PDB entry 5LFR | X-ray diffraction, 2.12 A resolution | chain A

== Chain A ==
Name: Myelin-associated glycoprotein
Source organism: Mus musculus
UniProt: P20917 (MAG_MOUSE); residue numbers follow UniProt; this construct covers 20-325
Chain sequence (317 residues; each row starts with the number of its first residue):
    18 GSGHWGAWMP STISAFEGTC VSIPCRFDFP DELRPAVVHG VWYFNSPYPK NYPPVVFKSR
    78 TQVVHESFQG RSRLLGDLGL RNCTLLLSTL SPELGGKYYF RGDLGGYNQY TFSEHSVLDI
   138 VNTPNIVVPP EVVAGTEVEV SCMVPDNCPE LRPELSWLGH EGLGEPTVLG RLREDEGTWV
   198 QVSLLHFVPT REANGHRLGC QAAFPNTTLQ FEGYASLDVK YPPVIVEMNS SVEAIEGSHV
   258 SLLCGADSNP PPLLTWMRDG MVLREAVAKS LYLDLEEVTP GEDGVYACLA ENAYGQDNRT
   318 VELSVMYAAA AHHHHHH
Unresolved in the structure: 18, 65-67, 332-334
Construct notes: expression tag (18-19, 326-334)
Cystine bridges: C37-C165, C42-C100, C159-C217, C261-C305
Covalently attached groups: alpha-D-mannopyranose (MAN) linked to W22; N-acetylglucosamine (NAG) linked to N99, N223, N246, N315
UniProt features mapped onto this chain:
  - binding site (a ganglioside GT1b (d18:1(4E))): Y65 to K67, R118, Y124 to T128
  - glycosylation: W22 (C-linked (Man) tryptophan), N99 (N-linked (GlcNAc...) asparagine), N223 (N-linked (GlcNAc...) asparagine), N246 (N-linked (GlcNAc...) asparagine), N315 (N-linked (GlcNAc...) asparagine)
  - mutagenesis: W25 (W25Q: Abolishes C-linked mannosylation), Y65 (Y65A: Decreases ganglioside binding), R118 to D120 (Abolishes protection against axon degeneration), R118 (R118A: Abolishes ganglioside binding), Y127 (Y127A: Abolishes ganglioside binding), T128 (T128A: Abolishes ganglioside binding)
From the paper describing this entry:
  - post-translational modification sites: W22, N99
  - mutagenesis - W25Q: increased binding to GT1b liposomes
  - mutagenesis - R118A, Y127A, T128A: abolished binding to GT1b liposomes
  - mutagenesis - Y65A: decreased binding to GT1b liposomes
  - mutagenesis - R118A: abolished signaling in response to neurite outgrowth

== Overview ==
Covalently linked alpha-D-mannopyranose: at W22. N-acetylglucosamine is covalently linked to N99, N223, N246
and N315. UniProt lists 9 ganglioside GT1b (d18:1(4E))-binding residues and 7 mutagenesis sites. The paper
reports that R118A, Y127A and T128A abolish binding to GT1b liposomes; modification sites W22 and N99; 5
substitutions were tested in all.
Chain A is Myelin-associated glycoprotein (Mus musculus); the structure, Crystal structure of glycosylated
Myelin-associated glycoprotein (MAG) Ig1-3, was determined by X-ray diffraction, deposited together with 5LF5,
5LFU and 5LFV.
